Entry 3MR9 (X-ray diffraction, 1.93 A resolution); this record covers chains A and B of the 3 polymer chains in the assembly.

# Chain A
Protein: HLA class I histocompatibility antigen, A-2 alpha chain
Source organism: Homo sapiens
Notes: fragment: HLA-A*0201 alpha chain, UNP resiude 25-300
UniProt: P01892 (1A02_HUMAN); residues 1-276 here correspond to UniProt positions 25-300 (UniProt number = residue number + 24)
Sequence (293 residues; row label = number of the first residue in the row):
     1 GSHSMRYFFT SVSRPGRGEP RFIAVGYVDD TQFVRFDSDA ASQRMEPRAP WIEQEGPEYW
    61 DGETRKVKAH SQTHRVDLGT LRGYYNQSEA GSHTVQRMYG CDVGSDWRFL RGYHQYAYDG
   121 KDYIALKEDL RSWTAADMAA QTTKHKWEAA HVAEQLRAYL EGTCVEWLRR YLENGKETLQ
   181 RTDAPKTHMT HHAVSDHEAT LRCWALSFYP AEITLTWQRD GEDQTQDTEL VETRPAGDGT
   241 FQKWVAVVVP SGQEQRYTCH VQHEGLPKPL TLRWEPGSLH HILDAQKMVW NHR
Not modelled in the structure: 275-293
Disulfide bonds: C101-C164, C203-C259
Sequence notes: engineered mutation V245 (Ala269 in P01892); expression tag (277-293)

# Chain B
Protein: Beta-2-microglobulin
Source organism: Homo sapiens
UniProt: P61769 (B2MG_HUMAN); residues 1-99 here correspond to UniProt positions 21-119 (UniProt number = residue number + 20)
Sequence (100 residues; each row starts with the number of its first residue; numbering starts at 0):
     0 MIQRTPKIQV YSRHPAENGK SNFLNCYVSG FHPSDIEVDL LKNGERIEKV EHSDLSFSKD
    60 WSFYLLYYTE FTPTEKDEYA CRVNHVTLSQ PKIVKWDRDM
Disulfide bonds: C25-C80
Sequence notes: expression tag (0)
Swiss-Prot annotation at these positions:
  - modified residue: Q2 (Pyrrolidone carboxylic acid)
  - glycosylation: I1 (N-linked (Glc) (glycation) isoleucine), K19 (N-linked (Glc) (glycation) lysine), K41 (N-linked (Glc) (glycation) lysine), K48 (N-linked (Glc) (glycation) lysine), K58 (N-linked (Glc) (glycation) lysine), K91 (N-linked (Glc) (glycation) lysine), K94 (N-linked (Glc) (glycation) lysine)

# Chain A / chain B interface
Residue-residue contacts - 50 pairs, chain A then chain B:
  F8(A) - S55(B)
  F8(A) - F56(B)
  F9(A) - F56(B)
  T10(A) - F56(B)
  T10(A) - F62(B)
  V12(A) - S33(B)
  I23(A) - L54(B)
  V25(A) - D53(B)
  V25(A) - S55(B)
  Y27(A) - Y63(B)
  Q32(A) - D53(B)  hydrogen bond
  R35(A) - D53(B)  salt bridge
  S92(A) - M0(B)
  Q96(A) - H31(B)  hydrogen bond
  Q96(A) - F56(B)
  Q96(A) - W60(B)  hydrogen bond (side chain-backbone)
  Q96(A) - F62(B)
  R97(A) - F56(B)
  Q115(A) - W60(B)
  Y116(A) - W60(B)
  A117(A) - W60(B)
  D119(A) - M0(B)
  D119(A) - I1(B)
  D119(A) - H31(B)
  G120(A) - I1(B)
  G120(A) - R3(B)  hydrogen bond (backbone-side chain)
  G120(A) - H31(B)
  G120(A) - W60(B)
  K121(A) - I1(B)
  D122(A) - W60(B)  hydrogen bond
  T190(A) - M99(B)  hydrogen bond (side chain-backbone)
  H192(A) - D98(B)  hydrogen bond (side chain-backbone)
  H192(A) - M99(B)
  R202(A) - M99(B)  hydrogen bond (side chain-backbone)
  W204(A) - M99(B)  hydrogen bond (side chain-backbone)
  V231(A) - Q8(B)
  E232(A) - Q8(B)  hydrogen bond (backbone-side chain)
  E232(A) - Y26(B)  hydrogen bond
  E232(A) - S28(B)  hydrogen bond
  R234(A) - Q8(B)  hydrogen bond
  R234(A) - Y10(B)
  P235(A) - Y10(B)  hydrogen bond (backbone-side chain)
  P235(A) - Y26(B)
  A236(A) - R12(B)
  A236(A) - N24(B)  hydrogen bond (backbone-side chain)
  G237(A) - R12(B)  hydrogen bond (backbone-side chain)
  D238(A) - H13(B)  salt bridge
  Q242(A) - Y10(B)
  Q242(A) - S11(B)
  Q242(A) - R12(B)  hydrogen bond (side chain-backbone)
Interface residues without a listed pair, chain A (36 interface residues in all): R48, H93, T94, M98, T233
Interface residues without a listed pair, chain B (24 interface residues in all): K58, L65

# Overview
Chain A and chain B form an interface of 36 and 24 residues respectively; the contacts include 17 hydrogen
bonds and 2 salt bridges. Polar pairs include R35(A)-D53(B), D238(A)-H13(B) and Q32(A)-D53(B).
Chain A is HLA class I histocompatibility antigen, A-2 alpha chain and chain B is Beta-2-microglobulin, both
from Homo sapiens; the structure, Crystal Structure of MHC class I HLA-A2 molecule complexed with HCMV
pp65-495-503 nonapeptide M5A variant, was determined by X-ray diffraction.
